Entry 7TJT (electron microscopy, 3.20 A resolution); this record covers chains B and F of the 7 polymer chains in the assembly.

[Chain B]
Protein: ATP synthase subunit alpha
Organism: Saccharomyces cerevisiae
UniProtKB: P07251 (ATPA_YEAST); residues 1-510 here correspond to UniProt positions 36-545 (UniProt number = residue number + 35)
Chain sequence (510 residues; row label = number of the first residue in the row):
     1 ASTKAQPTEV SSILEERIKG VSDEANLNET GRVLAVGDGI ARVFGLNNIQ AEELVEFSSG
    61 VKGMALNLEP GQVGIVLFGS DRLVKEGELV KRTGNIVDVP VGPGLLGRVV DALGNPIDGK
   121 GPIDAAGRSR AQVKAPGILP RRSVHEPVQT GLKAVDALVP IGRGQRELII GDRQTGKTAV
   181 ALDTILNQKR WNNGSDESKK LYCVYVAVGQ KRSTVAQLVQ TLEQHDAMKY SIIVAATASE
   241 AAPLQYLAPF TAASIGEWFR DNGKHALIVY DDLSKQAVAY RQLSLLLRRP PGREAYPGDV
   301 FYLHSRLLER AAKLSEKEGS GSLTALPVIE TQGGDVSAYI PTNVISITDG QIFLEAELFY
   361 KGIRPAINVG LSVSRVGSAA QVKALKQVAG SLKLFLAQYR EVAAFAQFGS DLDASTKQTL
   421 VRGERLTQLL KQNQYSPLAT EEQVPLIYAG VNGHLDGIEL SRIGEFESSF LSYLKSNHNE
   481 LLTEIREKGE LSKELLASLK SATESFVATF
Not modelled in the structure: 1-26, 408-411, 510
Ion coordination: Mg2+: Thr178 (together with ATP)
Small-molecule neighbours: ATP (adenosine-5'-triphosphate): Asp172, Arg173, Gln174, Thr175, Gly176, Lys177, Thr178, Ala179, Glu330, Phe359, Arg364, Pro365, Gln432, Asn433, Gln434
UniProt features mapped onto this chain:
  - binding site (ATP): Gly171 to Thr178
  - site: Ser372 (Required for activity)
  - modified residue (Phosphoserine): Ser22, Ser143

[Chain F]
Protein: ATP synthase subunit beta
Organism: Saccharomyces cerevisiae
Notes: EC 7.1.2.2
UniProtKB: P00830 (ATPB_YEAST); residues 1-478 here correspond to UniProt positions 34-511 (UniProt number = residue number + 33)
Chain sequence (478 residues; each row starts with the number of its first residue):
     1 ASAAQSTPIT GKVTAVIGAI VDVHFEQSEL PAILNALEIK TPQGKLVLEV AQHLGENTVR
    61 TIAMDGTEGL VRGEKVLDTG GPISVPVGRE TLGRIINVIG EPIDERGPIK SKLRKPIHAD
   121 PPSFAEQSTS AEILETGIKV VDLLAPYARG GKIGLFGGAG VGKTVFIQEL INNIAKAHGG
   181 FSVFTGVGER TREGNDLYRE MKETGVINLE GESKVALVFG QMNEPPGARA RVALTGLTIA
   241 EYFRDEEGQD VLLFIDNIFR FTQAGSEVSA LLGRIPSAVG YQPTLATDMG LLQERITTTK
   301 KGSVTSVQAV YVPADDLTDP APATTFAHLD ATTVLSRGIS ELGIYPAVDP LDSKSRLLDA
   361 AVVGQEHYDV ASKVQETLQT YKSLQDIIAI LGMDELSEQD KLTVERARKI QRFLSQPFAV
   421 AEVFTGIPGK LVRLKDTVAS FKAVLEGKYD NIPEHAFYMV GGIEDVVAKA EKLAAEAN
Not modelled in the structure: 1-7, 476-478
Small-molecule neighbours: ATP (adenosine-5'-triphosphate): Ser355, Asp359, Tyr368
UniProt features mapped onto this chain:
  - binding site (ATP): Gly157 to Thr164
  - modified residue: Thr79 (Phosphothreonine), Thr204 (Phosphothreonine), Ser340 (Phosphoserine)

[Chain B / chain F interface]
Pairs across the interface - 90 pairs, chain B then chain F:
  Gly45(B) with Arg72(F), hydrogen bond (backbone-side chain)
  Leu46(B) with Arg72(F), hydrogen bond (backbone-side chain)
  Asn47(B) with Arg72(F)
  Asn48(B) with Val71(F)
  Ile49(B) with Leu70(F); Val71(F)
  Gln50(B) with Gly69(F), hydrogen bond (side chain-backbone); Leu70(F); Val71(F)
  Ala51(B) with Thr67(F); Gly69(F), hydrogen bond (backbone-backbone); Leu70(F), hydrogen bond (backbone-backbone)
  Glu52(B) with Glu68(F)
  Asn67(B) with Val16(F); Ile17(F)
  Leu68(B) with Ala15(F); Val16(F), hydrogen bond (backbone-backbone); Leu70(F); Arg72(F)
  Glu69(B) with Thr14(F); Arg72(F), hydrogen bond (backbone-side chain)
  Pro70(B) with Thr14(F); Ala15(F)
  Gly71(B) with Arg72(F)
  Gln72(B) with Arg72(F), hydrogen bond (backbone-side chain)
  Val73(B) with Arg72(F)
  Gln132(B) with Glu68(F)
  Lys134(B) with Asp65(F), salt bridge; Glu224(F), salt bridge; Pro225(F)
  Ala135(B) with Asn223(F)
  Pro136(B) with Thr191(F)
  Gly137(B) with Thr191(F)
  Ile138(B) with Thr191(F); Gly194(F); Asn195(F), hydrogen bond (backbone-side chain); Phe219(F), hydrophobic
  Leu139(B) with Asp104(F); Glu105(F)
  Arg141(B) with Thr191(F); Asn195(F)
  Ser143(B) with Arg199(F)
  Arg166(B) with Arg190(F)
  Pro290(B) with Ala270(F); Pro276(F), hydrophobic
  Arg293(B) with Asp316(F), salt bridge; Asp319(F), salt bridge
  Asp299(B) with Glu267(F)
  Phe301(B) with Met222(F), hydrophobic; Arg260(F); Gln263(F)
  Tyr302(B) with Asn223(F); Glu224(F); Pro225(F); Arg229(F); Glu267(F)
  Ser305(B) with Met222(F), hydrogen bond (side chain-backbone)
  Glu309(B) with Thr191(F), hydrogen bond; Met222(F); Asn223(F)
  Lys317(B) with Glu105(F), salt bridge
  Val336(B) with Arg337(F)
  Ser337(B) with Ala314(F); Asp315(F)
  Thr342(B) with Ala159(F); Tyr311(F), hydrogen bond; Ala314(F)
  Asn343(B) with Tyr311(F)
  Ile345(B) with Ala159(F), hydrophobic; Gly160(F); Arg190(F), hydrogen bond (backbone-side chain)
  Ser346(B) with Ala159(F); Arg190(F), hydrogen bond (backbone-side chain); Arg260(F); Tyr311(F), hydrogen bond
  Ile347(B) with Arg190(F)
  Thr348(B) with Arg190(F), hydrogen bond (backbone-side chain)
  Asp349(B) with Arg192(F), salt bridge
  Leu371(B) with Glu341(F)
  Ser374(B) with Phe424(F)
  Arg375(B) with Gly160(F); Arg190(F); Phe424(F)
  Val376(B) with Val423(F)
  Gly377(B) with Phe424(F)
  Ser378(B) with Val423(F), hydrogen bond (side chain-backbone)
  Gln398(B) with His455(F)
  Arg400(B) with Glu341(F), hydrogen bond (side chain-backbone)
  Glu401(B) with Arg408(F), salt bridge; Arg412(F), salt bridge
Other interface residues (no listed pair), chain B (63 interface residues in all): Leu66, Ile96, Arg130, Arg142, Arg289, Pro291, Gly292, Gly298, Arg306, Ala338, Tyr339, Val373
Other interface residues (no listed pair), chain F (54 interface residues in all): Ile95, Ile103, Tyr198, Gln221, Pro226, Leu271, Val279, Gly280, Pro313, Leu342

[Overview]
63 residues of chain B and 54 residues of chain F are in contact, with 18 hydrogen bonds and 8 salt bridges.
Polar pairs include Lys134(B)-Asp65(F), Lys134(B)-Glu224(F) and Arg293(B)-Asp316(F). Bound to chain B: ATP.
Bound to chain F: ATP.
Here chain B is ATP synthase subunit alpha and chain F is ATP synthase subunit beta, both from Saccharomyces
cerevisiae. Entry 7TJT (Yeast ATP synthase F1 region State 1-3catalytic beta_tight open without exogenous ATP)
was determined by electron microscopy together with 7TJS, 7TJU, 7TJV, 7TJW, 7TJX, 7TJY and 30 further entries
from the same study.
